Entry 3RIU (X-ray diffraction, 3.40 A resolution); this record covers chains B and C of the 3 polymer chains in the assembly.

[Chain B]
Name: Translin
Organism: Drosophila melanogaster
UniProtKB: Q7JVK6 (Q7JVK6_DROME); residues 1-217 here = UniProt positions 1-217
Chain sequence (218 residues; each row starts with the number of its first residue; numbering starts at 0):
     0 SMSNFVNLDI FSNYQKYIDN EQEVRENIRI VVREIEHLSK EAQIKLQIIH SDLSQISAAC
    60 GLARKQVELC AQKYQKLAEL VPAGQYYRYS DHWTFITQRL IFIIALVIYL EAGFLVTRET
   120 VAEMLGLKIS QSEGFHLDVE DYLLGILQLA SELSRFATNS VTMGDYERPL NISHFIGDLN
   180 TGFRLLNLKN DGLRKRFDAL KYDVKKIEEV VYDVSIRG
Not modelled in the structure: 0-6, 189-192, 214-217
Modified residues: Mse1 (selenomethionine); Mse123 (selenomethionine; parent Met); Mse162 (selenomethionine; parent Met)
Construct notes: expression tag (0)

[Chain C]
Name: Translin associated factor X, isoform B
Organism: Drosophila melanogaster
UniProtKB: Q8INE1 (Q8INE1_DROME); numbering as in UniProt (aligned over 30-298)
Chain sequence (269 residues; each row starts with the number of its first residue):
    30 IVQQFRIYSN ELIMKHDRHE RIVKLSRDIT IESKRIIFLL HSIDSRKQNK EKVLEEARQR
    90 LNKLIAVNFR AVALELRDQD VYQFRSSYSP GLQEFIEAYT YMEYLCHEDA EGENETKSVS
   150 DWQAIQAVMQ YVEESSQPKE EPTEGEDVQA IAQVESPKKF QFFVDPTEYI LGLSDLTGEL
   210 MRRCINSLGS GDTDTCLDTC KALQHFYSGY ISLNCQRARE LWRKITTMKQ SVLKAENVCY
   270 NVKVRGGEAA KWGATFDQKP ADEVDEGFY
Not modelled in the structure: 30, 73-77, 106-109, 138-144, 163-190, 218-222, 245-248, 274-298
Disulfide bonds: C229-C268
Modified residues: Mse43, Mse131, Mse158, Mse210, Mse257 (selenomethionine; parent Met)
Reported in the primary citation:
  - catalytic residues: E123, E126, D204
  - mutagenesis - E123A/E126A: abolished catalytic activity on the 21-nt RNAs

[Chain B / chain C interface]
Contacting residue pairs (23; chain B residue first):
  K39(B) - L242(C)  hydrogen bond (side chain-backbone)
  K39(B) - N243(C)
  Q42(B) - I240(C)
  I43(B) - I240(C)  hydrophobic
  I43(B) - S241(C)
  Q46(B) - S237(C)
  S50(B) - K230(C)  hydrogen bond (backbone-side chain)
  S50(B) - Q233(C)
  R154(B) - V261(C)
  R154(B) - L262(C)
  R154(B) - E265(C)  salt bridge
  T157(B) - Y269(C)
  N158(B) - Q233(C)
  N158(B) - E265(C)
  V160(B) - Y269(C)  hydrophobic
  V160(B) - K272(C)
  T161(B) - E265(C)
  T161(B) - Y269(C)
  T161(B) - K272(C)
  G163(B) - K272(C)
  Y165(B) - K272(C)
  V209(B) - Y269(C)
  D212(B) - Y269(C)  hydrogen bond
Also at the interface, not in a pair above, chain B (16 interface residues in all): E35, Mse162
Also at the interface, not in a pair above, chain C (16 interface residues in all): Y236, C244, K258, C268

[Summary]
The chain B/chain C interface involves 16 residues from each chain, with 3 hydrogen bonds and 1 salt bridge.
Polar contacts include R154(B)-E265(C), K39(B)-L242(C) and S50(B)-K230(C). The paper reports catalytic
residues E123(C), E126(C) and D204(C); E123A/E126A of chain C abolish catalytic activity on the 21-nt RNAs.
Here chain B is Translin and chain C is Translin associated factor X, isoform B, both from Drosophila
melanogaster. Entry 3RIU (Crystal structure of Drosophila hexameric C3PO formed by truncated Translin and
Trax) was determined by X-ray diffraction.
